8DB7 - chains B and A of the 3 polymer chains in the assembly; structure by X-ray diffraction, 2.33 A resolution.

# Chain B (and A)
Name: Inosine-uridine preferring nucleoside hydrolase family protein
Source organism: Trichomonas vaginalis
Notes: chain A of this document is another copy of the same molecule, construct and numbering; everything in this record applies to it too
Reference sequence: A2EYV3 (A2EYV3_TRIVA); residue numbers follow UniProt; this construct covers 1-304
Amino-acid sequence (304 residues; row label = number of the first residue in the row):
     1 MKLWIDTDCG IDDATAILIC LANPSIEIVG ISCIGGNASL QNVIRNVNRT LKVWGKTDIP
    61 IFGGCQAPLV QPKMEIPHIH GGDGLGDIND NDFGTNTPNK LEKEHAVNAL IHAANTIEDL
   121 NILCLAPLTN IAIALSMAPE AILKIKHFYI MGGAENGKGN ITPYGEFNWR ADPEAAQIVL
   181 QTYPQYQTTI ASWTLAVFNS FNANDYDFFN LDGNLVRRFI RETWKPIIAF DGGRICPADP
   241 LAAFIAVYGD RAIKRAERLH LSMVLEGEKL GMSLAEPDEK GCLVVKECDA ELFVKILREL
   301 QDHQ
Bound ions: Ca2+: Asp-8, Asp-13, Leu-125, Asp-239 (together with glycerol)
Residues lining bound ligands: R2O (N-(4-fluorophenyl)-4,5-dihydro-1H-imidazol-2-amine): Asp-12, Ile-79, His-80, Asn-160, Ile-161, Phe-167, Trp-193, Ile-227, Phe-230, Asp-231, Cys-236, Ala-238

# Chain B / chain A interface
Pairs across the interface (29):
  Cys-65(B) with Ser-136(A)
  Leu-69(B) with Ile-178(A)
  Val-70(B) with Glu-174(A); Gln-177(A); Ile-178(A), hydrophobic; Gln-181(A), hydrogen bond (backbone-side chain); Leu-265(A), hydrophobic
  His-105(B) with Met-137(A), hydrogen bond (side chain-backbone)
  Val-107(B) with Met-137(A), hydrophobic
  Asn-108(B) with Asn-108(A), hydrogen bond; Met-137(A)
  Ile-133(B) with Ile-133(A), hydrophobic; Ser-136(A)
  Ser-136(B) with Cys-65(A); Gln-66(A); Leu-69(A)
  Met-137(B) with His-105(A), hydrogen bond (backbone-side chain); Asn-108(A); Ile-133(A), hydrophobic; Met-137(A), hydrophobic
  Pro-139(B) with Gln-66(A)
  Glu-140(B) with Gln-66(A)
  Glu-174(B) with Val-70(A)
  Ile-178(B) with Leu-69(A)
  Gln-181(B) with Val-70(A), hydrogen bond (side chain-backbone)
  Leu-265(B) with Glu-266(A)
  Glu-266(B) with Glu-266(A); Gly-267(A), hydrogen bond (side chain-backbone)
  Gly-267(B) with Glu-266(A), hydrogen bond (backbone-side chain)
Other interface residues (no listed pair), chain B (19 interface residues in all): Gln-177, Leu-270
Other interface residues (no listed pair), chain A (18 interface residues in all): Gly-64, Val-107

# In short
19 residues of chain B face 18 of chain A across their interface; the contacts include 7 hydrogen bonds. Polar
pairs include Val-70(B)/Gln-181(A), His-105(B)/Met-137(A) and Asn-108(B)/Asn-108(A). Chain B binds compound
R2O. The Ca2+ site is built by Asp-8(B), Asp-13(B), Leu-125(B) and Asp-239(B).
Chain B and chain A are both Inosine-uridine preferring nucleoside hydrolase family protein (Trichomonas
vaginalis); the structure, Adenosine/guanosine nucleoside hydrolase bound to a fragment inhibitor, was
determined by X-ray diffraction together with 8DB6, 8DB8 and 8DB9 from the same study.
